PDB entry 6RD1 | X-ray diffraction, 1.89 A resolution | chains A and B

== Chain A (and B) ==
Molecule: Putative N-acetylneuraminate lyase
Source organism: [Ruminococcus] gnavus ATCC 29149
Notes: chain B of this document is another copy of the same molecule, construct and numbering; everything in this record applies to it too
UniProtKB: A7B555 (A7B555_RUMGV); residues 1-305 here correspond to UniProt positions 11-315 (UniProt number = residue number + 10)
Chain sequence (336 residues; each row starts with the number of its first residue; numbers below 1 keep their minus sign (Met-30 is residue -30)):
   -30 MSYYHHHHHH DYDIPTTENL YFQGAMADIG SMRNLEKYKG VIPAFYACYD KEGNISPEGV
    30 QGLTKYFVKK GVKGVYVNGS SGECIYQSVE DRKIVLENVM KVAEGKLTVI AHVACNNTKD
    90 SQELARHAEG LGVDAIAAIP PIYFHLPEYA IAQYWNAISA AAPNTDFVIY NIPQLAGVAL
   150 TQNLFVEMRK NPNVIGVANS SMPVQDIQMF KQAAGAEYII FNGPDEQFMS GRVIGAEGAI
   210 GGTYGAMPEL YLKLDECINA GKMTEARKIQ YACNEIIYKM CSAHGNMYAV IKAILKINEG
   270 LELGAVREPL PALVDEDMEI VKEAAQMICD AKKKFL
Disordered / not traced: -30 to 1
Differences from the reference sequence: initiating methionine (-30); expression tag (-29 to 0); conflict Ala167 (Lys177 in A7B555)
Residues lining bound ligands: N-acetylneuraminic acid, ketone form (SI3; 5-(acetylamino)-3,5-dideoxy-D-glycero-D-galacto-non-2-ulosonic acid): Ala13, Tyr45, Gly48, Ser49, Ser50, Tyr139, Ile141, Gln143, Leu144, Ser169, Gly192, Pro193, Asp194, Glu195, Ile209, Gly210, Gly211, Thr212, Ile246, Met256, Tyr257
Curated features (UniProtKB/Swiss-Prot):
  - active site: Tyr139 (Proton donor)
  - binding site (aceneuramate): Ser49, Ser50, Ser169, Gly192, Asp194, Glu195, Gly211
From the paper describing this entry:
  - conformationally variable residues: Tyr139

== Chain A / chain B interface ==
Contacting residue pairs (56):
  Ser49(A) with Tyr112(B), hydrogen bond; Phe113(B)
  Ile54(A) with Asn85(B), hydrogen bond (backbone-side chain); Tyr112(B), hydrophobic
  Tyr55(A) with Asn85(B); Asn86(B), hydrogen bond (backbone-side chain); Phe113(B)
  Asn85(A) with Ile54(B), hydrogen bond (side chain-backbone); Tyr55(B); Asn85(B), hydrogen bond; Pro278(B)
  Asn86(A) with Tyr55(B), hydrogen bond (side chain-backbone); Glu277(B); Pro278(B)
  Thr87(A) with Glu277(B), hydrogen bond (backbone-backbone); Pro278(B)
  Lys88(A) with Arg276(B)
  Ile108(A) with Tyr112(B)
  Pro110(A) with Pro278(B), hydrophobic
  Ile111(A) with Ile111(B), hydrophobic; Tyr112(B), hydrophobic
  Tyr112(A) with Ser49(B), hydrogen bond; Ile54(B), hydrophobic; Ile108(B); Ile111(B), hydrophobic; Ile141(B); Leu144(B); Ala145(B)
  Phe113(A) with Ser49(B); Tyr55(B); Leu144(B), hydrophobic
  His114(A) with Gln143(B), hydrogen bond (side chain-backbone); Leu144(B)
  Leu115(A) with Pro278(B); Leu279(B), hydrophobic
  Tyr118(A) with His253(B), hydrogen bond (side chain-backbone)
  Ala119(A) with Pro278(B)
  Tyr123(A) with Pro278(B), hydrophobic
  Ile141(A) with Tyr112(B)
  Gln143(A) with His114(B), hydrogen bond (backbone-side chain)
  Leu144(A) with Tyr112(B); Phe113(B), hydrophobic; His114(B)
  Ala145(A) with Tyr112(B)
  His253(A) with Tyr118(B), hydrogen bond (backbone-side chain)
  Arg276(A) with Lys88(B)
  Glu277(A) with Asn86(B); Thr87(B), hydrogen bond (backbone-backbone)
  Pro278(A) with Asn85(B); Asn86(B); Thr87(B); Leu115(B); Ala119(B); Tyr123(B), hydrophobic
  Leu279(A) with Phe113(B), hydrophobic; Leu115(B), hydrophobic
Interface residues without a listed pair, chain A (30 interface residues in all): Pro116, Gln122, Ala252, Pro280
Interface residues without a listed pair, chain B (30 interface residues in all): Pro110, Pro116, Gln122, Ala252, Pro280

== In short ==
Chain A and chain B each contribute 30 residues to their interface, with 13 hydrogen bonds. Polar contacts
include Ser49(A)-Tyr112(B), Ile54(A)-Asn85(B) and Tyr55(A)-Asn86(B). Chain A binds N-acetylneuraminic acid,
ketone form. From UniProt: active-site residue Tyr139(A) and 7 aceneuramate-binding residues on chain A. The
paper reports conformational variability at Tyr139(A).
Both chains are Putative N-acetylneuraminate lyase ([Ruminococcus] gnavus ATCC 29149). Entry 6RD1
(Ruminococcus gnavus sialic acid aldolase catalytic lysine mutant in complex with sialic acid) was determined
by X-ray diffraction (same publication as 6RAB and 6RB7).
